Entry 2G77 (X-ray diffraction, 2.26 A resolution); this record covers chains A and B.

[Chain A]
Molecule: GTPase-activating protein GYP1
Source organism: Saccharomyces cerevisiae
Notes: fragment: Gyp1 TBC domain
Reference sequence: Q08484 (GYP1_YEAST); numbering as in UniProt (aligned over 244-637)
Chain sequence (410 residues; row label = number of the first residue in the row):
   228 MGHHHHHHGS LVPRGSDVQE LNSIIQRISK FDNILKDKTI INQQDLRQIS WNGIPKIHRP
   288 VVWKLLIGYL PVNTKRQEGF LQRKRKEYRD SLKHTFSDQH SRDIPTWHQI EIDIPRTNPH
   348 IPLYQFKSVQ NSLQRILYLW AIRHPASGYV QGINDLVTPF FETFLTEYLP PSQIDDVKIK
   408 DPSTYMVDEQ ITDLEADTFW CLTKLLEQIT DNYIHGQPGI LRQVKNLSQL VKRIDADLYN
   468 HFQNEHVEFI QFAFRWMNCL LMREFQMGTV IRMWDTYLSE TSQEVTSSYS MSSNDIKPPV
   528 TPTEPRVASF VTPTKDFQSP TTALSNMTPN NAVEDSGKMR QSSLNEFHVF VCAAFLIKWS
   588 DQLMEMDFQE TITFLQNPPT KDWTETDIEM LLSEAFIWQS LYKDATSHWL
Unresolved in the structure: 228-245, 511-567, 634-637
Differences from the reference sequence: cloning artifact (228-243); engineered mutation Lys405 (Glu in Q08484)
UniProt features mapped onto this chain:
  - site: Arg343 (Arginine finger), Gln378 (Glutamin finger)
  - modified residue: Ser250 (Phosphoserine)
  - mutagenesis: Arg343 (R343A/K: Completely abolishes catalytic activity), Gln378 (Q378A: Completely abolishes catalytic activity)

[Chain B]
Molecule: Ras-related protein Rab-33B
Source organism: Mus musculus
Reference sequence: O35963 (RB33B_MOUSE); residues 14-202 here = UniProt positions 14-202
Chain sequence (198 residues; each row starts with the number of its first residue):
     5 MGHHHHHHGS SSCAVSGASG CLPPARSRIF KIIVIGDSNV GKTCLTYRFC AGRFPDRTEA
    65 TIGVDFRERA VDIDGERIKI QLWDTAGQER FRKSMVQHYY RNVHAVVFVY DMTNMASFHS
   125 LPAWIEECKQ HLLANDIPRI LVGNKCDLRS AIQVPTDLAQ KFADTHSMPL FETSAKNPND
   185 NDHVEAIFMT LAHKLKSH
Unresolved in the structure: 5-29
Differences from the reference sequence: cloning artifact (5-13); modified residue (116, 119, 172, 193)
Modified positions: Mse116, Mse119, Mse172, Mse193 (selenomethionine; parent Met)
UniProt features mapped onto this chain:
  - motif: Gly56 to Val68 (Switch 1), Thr89 to His108 (Switch 2)
  - binding site (GTP): Asn43, Val44, Gly45, Lys46, Thr47, Cys48, Thr62, Thr65, Gly91, Asn148, Lys149, Asp151, Ala179, Lys180
  - binding site (Mg(2+)): Thr47, Thr65, Asp88
  - mutagenesis: Thr47 (T47N: Affects interaction with ATG16L1), Gln92 (Q92A: Decreased GTPase catalytic efficiency; Q92L: Does not affect interaction with ATG16L1. Induces lipidation of LC3. Decreased GTPase catalytic efficiency)
Ion coordination: Mg2+: Thr47, Thr65 (together with GDP, aluminium fluoride)
Residues lining bound ligands:
  - aluminium fluoride (AF3): Asp41, Ser42, Asn43, Lys46, Thr47, Glu63, Ala64, Thr65, Thr89, Ala90, Gly91
  - GDP (guanosine-5'-diphosphate): Asp41, Ser42, Asn43, Val44, Gly45, Lys46, Thr47, Cys48, Phe58, Thr62, Glu63, Thr65, Asn148, Lys149, Asp151, Leu152, Ser178, Ala179, Lys180

[How chain A and chain B interact]
Contacting residue pairs - 54 pairs, chain A then chain B:
  Gln336(A) - Ser42(B)  hydrogen bond
  Gln336(A) - Gln92(B)
  Ile339(A) - Ser42(B)
  Ile339(A) - Asn43(B)
  Asp340(A) - Ala64(B)
  Arg343(A) - Ser42(B)
  Arg343(A) - Asn43(B)
  Arg343(A) - Thr62(B)
  Arg343(A) - Glu63(B)
  Arg343(A) - Ala64(B)
  Pro346(A) - Arg61(B)
  Pro346(A) - Thr62(B)
  Pro346(A) - Glu63(B)
  His347(A) - Arg61(B)  hydrogen bond
  Ala373(A) - Arg94(B)
  Ser374(A) - Arg94(B)  hydrogen bond (backbone-side chain)
  Tyr376(A) - Gln92(B)  hydrogen bond (backbone-side chain)
  Val377(A) - Gln92(B)
  Gln378(A) - Ser42(B)  hydrogen bond
  Gln378(A) - Ala64(B)
  Gln378(A) - Thr65(B)
  Gln378(A) - Ile66(B)
  Gln378(A) - Gln92(B)  hydrogen bond (backbone-side chain)
  Gly379(A) - Ile66(B)
  Tyr440(A) - Arg94(B)  hydrogen bond (backbone-side chain)
  Ile441(A) - Arg94(B)  hydrogen bond (backbone-side chain)
  His442(A) - Arg94(B)
  His442(A) - Lys97(B)
  Gly443(A) - Ser98(B)
  Gln444(A) - Ser98(B)
  Glu475(A) - Arg105(B)  salt bridge
  Ile477(A) - Tyr103(B)  hydrogen bond (backbone-side chain)
  Gln478(A) - Trp87(B)
  Phe481(A) - Gly67(B)
  Phe481(A) - Phe95(B)  hydrophobic
  Phe481(A) - Tyr103(B)
  Arg482(A) - Ile66(B)
  Arg482(A) - Asp69(B)  salt bridge
  Asn485(A) - Ile66(B)
  Cys486(A) - Ile66(B)  hydrophobic
  Arg490(A) - Glu63(B)  salt bridge
  Arg490(A) - Ala64(B)  hydrogen bond (side chain-backbone)
  Arg490(A) - Ile66(B)
  Phe595(A) - Phe70(B)  hydrophobic
  Phe595(A) - Gln85(B)
  Phe595(A) - Trp87(B)  hydrophobic
  Gln596(A) - Phe70(B)
  Gln596(A) - Glu72(B)
  Gln596(A) - Gln85(B)
  Ile599(A) - Phe70(B)  hydrophobic
  Thr600(A) - Phe70(B)
  Gln603(A) - Val68(B)  hydrogen bond (side chain-backbone)
  Gln603(A) - Asp69(B)
  Gln603(A) - Phe70(B)  hydrogen bond (side chain-backbone)
Interface residues without a listed pair, chain A (33 interface residues in all): Asn345, Gly375, Asp382
Interface residues without a listed pair, chain B (24 interface residues in all): Ala90, Gly91

[Overview]
33 residues of chain A and 24 residues of chain B are in contact, with 12 hydrogen bonds and 3 salt bridges.
Polar contacts include Glu475(A)-Arg105(B), Arg482(A)-Asp69(B) and Arg490(A)-Glu63(B). Chain B binds GDP and
aluminium fluoride.
Chain A is GTPase-activating protein GYP1 (Saccharomyces cerevisiae) and chain B is Ras-related protein
Rab-33B (Mus musculus); the structure, Crystal Structure of Gyp1 TBC domain in complex with Rab33 GTPase bound
to GDP and AlF3, was determined by X-ray diffraction.
